3M65 - chain A; structure by X-ray diffraction, 2.60 A resolution.

# Chain A
Protein: ATP-dependent protease La 1
From: Bacillus subtilis
Notes: EC 3.4.21.53; fragment: BsLon, N-terminal domain
UniProt: P37945 (LON1_BACSU); residue numbers follow UniProt; this construct covers 1-209
Chain sequence (209 residues; each row starts with the number of its first residue):
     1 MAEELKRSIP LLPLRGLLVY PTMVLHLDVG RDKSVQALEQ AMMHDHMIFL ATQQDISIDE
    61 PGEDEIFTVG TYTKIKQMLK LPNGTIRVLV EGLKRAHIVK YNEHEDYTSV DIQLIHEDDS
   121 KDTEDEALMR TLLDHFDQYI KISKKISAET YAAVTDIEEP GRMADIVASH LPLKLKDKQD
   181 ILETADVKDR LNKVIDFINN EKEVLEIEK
Disordered / not traced: 1-3, 119-120
Reported in the primary citation:
  - self-association interface (contacts with another copy of this molecule): Gly-16, Leu-17, Leu-18, Val-19, Met-23, Phe-67, Val-69, Leu-128, Met-129, Leu-132, Leu-133, Phe-136, Met-163, Ile-166, Val-167, Leu-191, Val-194, Ile-195, Ile-198

# In short
The paper reports a self-association interface involving Gly-16, Leu-17 and Leu-18 among others.
Chain A is ATP-dependent protease La 1 (Bacillus subtilis); the structure, Crystal structure of Bacillus
subtilis Lon N-terminal domain, was determined by X-ray diffraction, deposited together with 3M6A.
